Entry 7V7B (electron microscopy, 4.20 A resolution (low resolution: residue-level contacts below are approximate; hydrogen-bond / salt-bridge calls are withheld)); this record covers chains A and C of the 4 polymer chains in the assembly.

Chain A (and C):
Molecule: DDB1- and CUL4-associated factor 1
Source organism: Homo sapiens
Notes: EC 2.7.11.1; chain C of this document is another copy of the same molecule, construct and numbering; everything in this record applies to it too
Reference sequence: Q9Y4B6 (DCAF1_HUMAN); numbering as in UniProt (aligned over 1-1507)
Sequence (1507 residues; numbered 1 to 1507; the number before each row is that of its first residue):
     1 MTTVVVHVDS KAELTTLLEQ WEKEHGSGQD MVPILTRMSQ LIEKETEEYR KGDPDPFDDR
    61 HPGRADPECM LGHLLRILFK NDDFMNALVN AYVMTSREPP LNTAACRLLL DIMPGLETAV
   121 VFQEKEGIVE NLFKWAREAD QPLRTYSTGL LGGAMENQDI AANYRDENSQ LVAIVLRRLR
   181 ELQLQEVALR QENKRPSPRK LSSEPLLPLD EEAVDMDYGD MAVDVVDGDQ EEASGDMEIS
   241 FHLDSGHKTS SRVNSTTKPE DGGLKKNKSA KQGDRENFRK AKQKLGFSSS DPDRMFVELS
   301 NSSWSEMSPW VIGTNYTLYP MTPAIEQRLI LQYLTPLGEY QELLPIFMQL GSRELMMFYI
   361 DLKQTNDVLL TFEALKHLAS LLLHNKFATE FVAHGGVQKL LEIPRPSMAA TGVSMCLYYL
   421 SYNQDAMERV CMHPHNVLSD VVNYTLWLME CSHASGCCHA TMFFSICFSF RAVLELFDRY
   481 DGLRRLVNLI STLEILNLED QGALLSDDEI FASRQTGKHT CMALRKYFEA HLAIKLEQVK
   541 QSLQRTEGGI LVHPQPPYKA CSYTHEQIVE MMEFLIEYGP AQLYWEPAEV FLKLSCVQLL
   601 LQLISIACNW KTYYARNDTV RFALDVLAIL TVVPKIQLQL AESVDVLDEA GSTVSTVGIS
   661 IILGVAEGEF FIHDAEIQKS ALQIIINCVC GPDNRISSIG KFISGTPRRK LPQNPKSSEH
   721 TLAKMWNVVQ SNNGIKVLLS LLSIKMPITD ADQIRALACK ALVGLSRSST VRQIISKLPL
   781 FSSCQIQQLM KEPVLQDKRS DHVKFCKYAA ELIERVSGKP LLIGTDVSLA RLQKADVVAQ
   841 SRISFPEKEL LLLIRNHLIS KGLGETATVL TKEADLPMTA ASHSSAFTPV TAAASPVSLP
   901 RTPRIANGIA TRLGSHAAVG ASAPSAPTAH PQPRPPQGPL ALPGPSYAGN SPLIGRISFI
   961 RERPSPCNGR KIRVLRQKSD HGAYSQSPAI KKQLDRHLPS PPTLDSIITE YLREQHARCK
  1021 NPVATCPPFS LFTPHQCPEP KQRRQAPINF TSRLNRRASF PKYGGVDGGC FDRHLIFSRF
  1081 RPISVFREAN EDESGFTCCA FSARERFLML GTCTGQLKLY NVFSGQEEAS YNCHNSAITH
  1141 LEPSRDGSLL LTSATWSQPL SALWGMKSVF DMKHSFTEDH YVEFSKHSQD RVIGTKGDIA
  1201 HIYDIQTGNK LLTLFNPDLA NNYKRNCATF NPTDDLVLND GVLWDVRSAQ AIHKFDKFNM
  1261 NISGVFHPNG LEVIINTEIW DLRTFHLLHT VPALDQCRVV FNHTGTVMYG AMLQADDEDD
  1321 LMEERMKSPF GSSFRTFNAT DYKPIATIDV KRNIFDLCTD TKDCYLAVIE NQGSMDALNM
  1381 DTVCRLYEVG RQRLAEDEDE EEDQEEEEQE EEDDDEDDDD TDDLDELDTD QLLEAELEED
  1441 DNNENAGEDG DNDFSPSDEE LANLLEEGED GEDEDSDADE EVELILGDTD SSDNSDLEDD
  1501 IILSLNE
Not modelled in the structure: 195-322, 695-715, 880-1000, 1315-1327, 1394-1507
UniProt features mapped onto this chain:
  - motif: Val-1242 to Ala-1249 (DWD box 1), Glu-1278 to Phe-1285 (DWD box 2)
  - modified residue: Ser-202 (Phosphoserine), Ser-255 (Phosphoserine), Lys-701 (N6-acetyllysine), Ser-828 (Phosphoserine), Thr-888 (Phosphothreonine), Ser-895 (Phosphoserine), Ser-898 (Phosphoserine), Ser-979 (Phosphoserine), Ser-1000 (Phosphoserine), Ser-1328 (Phosphoserine)
Cystine bridges: Cys-1019/Cys-1037

Interface between chain A and chain C:
Pairs across the interface - 95 pairs, chain A then chain C:
  Gln-730(A) with Asp-1256(C)
  Asn-733(A) with Asn-1221(C); Asp-1256(C); Lys-1257(C)
  Ile-735(A) with Asp-1256(C)
  Lys-736(A) with Lys-1257(C); Phe-1258(C)
  Gln-773(A) with His-1286(C); Leu-1287(C)
  Lys-777(A) with Leu-1287(C)
  Pro-779(A) with Thr-1290(C)
  Ser-783(A) with Gln-787(C); Lys-791(C)
  Cys-784(A) with Lys-791(C)
  Gln-787(A) with Ser-783(C); Gln-787(C)
  Lys-791(A) with Ser-783(C); Cys-784(C)
  Val-837(A) with Val-1023(C)
  Val-838(A) with Arg-1013(C); His-1016(C); Ala-1017(C)
  Ala-839(A) with Arg-1013(C)
  Ser-841(A) with Val-1023(C); Ala-1024(C)
  Arg-842(A) with Cys-1026(C)
  Ile-843(A) with Arg-1013(C); Phe-1029(C)
  Ser-844(A) with Phe-1029(C)
  Phe-845(A) with Asp-1005(C)
  Glu-847(A) with Lys-861(C)
  Glu-849(A) with Phe-1029(C); Ser-1030(C); Leu-1031(C)
  Leu-850(A) with His-857(C)
  Leu-852(A) with Phe-1032(C)
  Leu-853(A) with Leu-1031(C); Phe-1032(C)
  Ile-854(A) with Ile-854(C); Leu-858(C)
  His-857(A) with Leu-850(C)
  Leu-858(A) with Ile-854(C); Glu-873(C)
  Lys-861(A) with Glu-847(C)
  Leu-863(A) with Glu-873(C)
  Glu-865(A) with Glu-873(C)
  Thr-866(A) with Val-869(C); Glu-873(C)
  Val-869(A) with Thr-866(C); Val-869(C)
  Glu-873(A) with Leu-858(C); Leu-863(C); Glu-865(C); Thr-866(C)
  Pro-1001(A) with Phe-1032(C)
  Pro-1002(A) with Leu-1031(C); Phe-1032(C)
  Asp-1005(A) with Phe-845(C)
  Ile-1007(A) with Ile-1008(C); Tyr-1011(C)
  Ile-1008(A) with Ile-1007(C)
  Glu-1010(A) with Tyr-1011(C)
  Tyr-1011(A) with Ile-1007(C); Glu-1010(C)
  Arg-1013(A) with Val-838(C); Ala-839(C); Ile-843(C)
  His-1016(A) with Val-838(C)
  Ala-1017(A) with Val-838(C)
  Val-1023(A) with Val-837(C); Ser-841(C)
  Ala-1024(A) with Ser-841(C)
  Cys-1026(A) with Arg-842(C)
  Phe-1029(A) with Ile-843(C); Ser-844(C); Glu-849(C)
  Ser-1030(A) with Glu-849(C)
  Leu-1031(A) with Glu-849(C); Leu-853(C); Pro-1002(C)
  Phe-1032(A) with Leu-852(C); Leu-853(C); Pro-1001(C); Pro-1002(C)
  Asn-1221(A) with Asn-733(C)
  Asp-1256(A) with Gln-730(C); Asn-733(C); Ile-735(C)
  Lys-1257(A) with Asn-733(C); Lys-736(C)
  Phe-1258(A) with Lys-736(C)
  His-1286(A) with Gln-773(C)
  Leu-1287(A) with Gln-773(C); Lys-777(C)
  Thr-1290(A) with Pro-779(C)
Other interface residues (no listed pair), chain A (71 interface residues in all): Ser-731, Ile-774, Pro-846, Gly-864, Leu-1004, Thr-1009, Leu-1012, Glu-1014, Arg-1018, Pro-1022, Lys-1254, Phe-1255, Met-1260, Trp-1280
Other interface residues (no listed pair), chain C (71 interface residues in all): Ser-731, Ile-774, Pro-846, Gly-864, Leu-1004, Thr-1009, Leu-1012, Glu-1014, Arg-1018, Pro-1022, Lys-1254, Phe-1255, Met-1260, Trp-1280

Summary:
The chain A/chain C interface involves 71 residues from each chain.
Chain A and chain C are both DDB1- and CUL4-associated factor 1 (Homo sapiens); the structure, CryoEM
structure of DDB1-VprBP complex in ARM-up conformation, was determined by electron microscopy.
